PDB entry 5XAG | X-ray diffraction, 2.56 A resolution | chains B and F of the 6 polymer chains in the assembly

# Chain B
Name: Tubulin beta-2B chain
Organism: Bos taurus
UniProtKB: Q6B856 (TBB2B_BOVIN); the author numbering skips numbers that UniProt does not, so the offset changes along the chain: 1-42 = UniProt 1-42; 45-360 = UniProt 43-358; 369-455 = UniProt 359-445
Amino-acid sequence (445 residues; each row starts with the number of its first residue; note: 10 numbers in that range are skipped by the numbering (no residue carries them; nothing is unmodelled there)):
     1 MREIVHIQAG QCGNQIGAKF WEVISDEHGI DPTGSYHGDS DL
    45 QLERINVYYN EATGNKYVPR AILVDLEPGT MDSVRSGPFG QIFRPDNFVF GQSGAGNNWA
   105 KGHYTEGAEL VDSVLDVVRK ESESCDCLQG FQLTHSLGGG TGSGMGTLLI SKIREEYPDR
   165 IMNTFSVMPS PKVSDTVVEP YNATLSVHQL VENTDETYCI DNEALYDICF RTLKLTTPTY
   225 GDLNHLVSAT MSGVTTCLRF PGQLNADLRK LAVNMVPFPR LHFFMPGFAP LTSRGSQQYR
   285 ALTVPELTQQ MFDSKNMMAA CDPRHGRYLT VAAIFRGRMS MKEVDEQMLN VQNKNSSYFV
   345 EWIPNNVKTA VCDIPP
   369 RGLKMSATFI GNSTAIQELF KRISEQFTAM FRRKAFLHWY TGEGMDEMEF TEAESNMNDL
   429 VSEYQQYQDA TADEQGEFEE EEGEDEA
Not modelled in the structure: 278-281, 439-455
Ion coordination: Mg2+: Q11, D179 (together with GDP); Ca2+ site 1 near E113 (its only coordinating residue here)
Residues lining bound ligands:
  - 93X ((3R,4R)-3-(hydroxymethyl)-4-(4-methoxy-3-oxidanyl-phenyl)-1-(3,4,5-trimethoxyphenyl)azetidin-2-one): G237, V238, C241, L242, L248, N249, A250, D251, K254, L255, N258, M259, T314, V315, A316, A317, I318, N350, K352, T353, A354, I378
  - GDP (guanosine-5'-diphosphate): G10, Q11, C12, Q15, I16, D69, N101, S140, G142, G143, G144, T145, G146, S147, V171, P173, V177, D179, E183, N206, L209, Y224, L227, N228
UniProt features mapped onto this chain:
  - motif: M1 to I4 (MREI motif)
  - binding site (GTP): Q11, E71, S140, G144, T145, G146, N206, N228
  - binding site (Mg(2+)): E71
  - modified residue: S40 (Phosphoserine), T57 (Phosphothreonine), K60 (N6-acetyllysine), S174 (Phosphoserine), T287 (Phosphothreonine), T292 (Phosphothreonine), R320 (Omega-N-methylarginine), E448 (5-glutamyl polyglutamate)
  - cross-link (Glycyl lysine isopeptide (Lys-Gly)): K60 (interchain with G-Cter in ubiquitin), K326 (interchain with G-Cter in ubiquitin)

# Chain F
Name: Tubulin tyrosine ligase
Organism: Gallus gallus
UniProtKB: E1BQ43 (E1BQ43_CHICK); numbering as in UniProt (aligned over 1-378)
Amino-acid sequence (378 residues; row label = number of the first residue in the row):
     1 MYTFVVRDEN SSVYAEVSRL LLATGQWKRL RKDNPRFNLM LGERNRLPFG RLGHEPGLVQ
    61 LVNYYRGADK LCRKASLVKL IKTSPELSES CTWFPESYVI YPTNLKTPVA PAQNGIRHLI
   121 NNTRTDEREV FLAAYNRRRE GREGNVWIAK SSAGAKGEGI LISSEASELL DFIDEQGQVH
   181 VIQKYLEKPL LLEPGHRKFD IRSWVLVDHL YNIYLYREGV LRTSSEPYNS ANFQDKTCHL
   241 TNHCIQKEYS KNYGRYEEGN EMFFEEFNQY LMDALNTTLE NSILLQIKHI IRSCLMCIEP
   301 AISTKHLHYQ SFQLFGFDFM VDEELKVWLI EVNGAPACAQ KLYAELCQGI VDVAISSVFP
   361 LADTGQKTSQ PTSIFIKL
Not modelled in the structure: 89-90, 103-124, 137-143, 152-161, 174-179, 232-234, 251, 363-372
Ion coordination: Mg2+ near D318 (its only coordinating residue here)
Residues lining bound ligands: AMP-PCP (ACP; phosphomethylphosphonic acid adenylate ester): K74, P95, I148, Q183, K184, Y185, L186, K198, D200, H239, L240, T241, N242, D318, M320, I330, E331, N333

# How chain B and chain F interact
Residue-residue contacts (5):
  L333(B) - R36(F)
  L333(B) - P56(F)
  N337(B) - R36(F)  hydrogen bond
  K338(B) - K28(F)
  S340(B) - N34(F)
Interface residues without a listed pair, chain B (6 interface residues in all): S341, E345
Interface residues without a listed pair, chain F (8 interface residues in all): T3, P35, G57, L58

# Overview
6 residues of chain B face 8 of chain F across their interface, with 1 hydrogen bond. The hydrogen-bonded pair
is N337(B)-R36(F). Ligands of chain B: GDP and compound 93X. Chain F binds AMP-PCP.
Chain B is Tubulin beta-2B chain (Bos taurus) and chain F is Tubulin tyrosine ligase (Gallus gallus); the
structure, Crystal structure of tubulin-stathmin-TTL-Compound Z2 complex, was determined by X-ray diffraction
(same publication as 5XAF).
